PDB entry 5TRE | electron microscopy, 15.60 A resolution (very low resolution: no residue pairs are listed; an interface is given only as per-side residue counts) | chains N and W of the 48 polymer chains in the assembly

== Chain N (and W) ==
Name: Frataxin homolog, mitochondrial
Organism: Saccharomyces cerevisiae
Notes: EC 1.16.3.1; chain W of this document is another copy of the same molecule, construct and numbering; everything in this record applies to it too
UniProt: Q07540 (FRDA_YEAST); residue numbers follow UniProt; this construct covers 52-172
Sequence (121 residues; row label = number of the first residue in the row):
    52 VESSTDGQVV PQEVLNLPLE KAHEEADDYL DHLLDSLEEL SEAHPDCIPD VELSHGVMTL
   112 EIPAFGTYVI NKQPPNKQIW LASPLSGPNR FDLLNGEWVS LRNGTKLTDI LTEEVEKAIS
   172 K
Differences from the reference sequence: conflict Ala73 (Tyr in Q07540)
Curated features (UniProtKB/Swiss-Prot):
  - mutagenesis: Asp79 (D79A: Nearly abolishes ferroxidase activity, slows down oligomerization, impairs resistance to iron-catalyzed oxidative stress, no effect on Fe(2+) delivery and cell growth; when associated with A-82), Asp82 (D82A: Nearly abolishes ferroxidase activity, slows down oligomerization, impairs resistance to iron-catalyzed oxidative stress, no effect on Fe(2+) delivery and cell growth; when associated with A-79), Glu93 (E93A: Impairs oligomerization and iron mineralization; E93A: Impairs resistance to iron-catalyzed oxidative stress, no effect on Fe(2+) delivery and cell growth; when associated with A-97 and A-103), Asp97 (D97A: Impairs resistance to iron-catalyzed oxidative stress, no effect on Fe(2+) delivery and cell growth; when associated with A-93 and A-103), Glu103 (E103A: Impairs resistance to iron-catalyzed oxidative stress, no effect on Fe(2+) delivery and cell growth; when associated with A-93 and A-97), Asn122 to Gln124 (Impairs cell growth, lowers activity of mitochondrial iron-sulfur cluster-containing enzymes, no effect on iron binding and oligomerization), Gln129 (Q129A: Impairs cell growth and lowers aconitase activity), Ile130 (I130A: Impairs cell growth and lowers aconitase activity), Trp131 (W131A: Impairs cell growth, lowers aconitase activity and strongly decreases interaction with ISU1; W131F: Lowers aconitase activity and no effexct on interaction with ISU1), Arg141 (R141A: Impairs cell growth and lowers aconitase activity)

== Chain N / chain W interface ==
At this resolution (16 A) residue pairs are not listed: 14 residues of chain N and 15 of chain W lie at the interface.

== In short ==
The interface between chain N and chain W involves 14 residues on one side and 15 on the other. UniProt lists
12 mutagenesis sites on chain N.
Both chains are Frataxin homolog, mitochondrial (Saccharomyces cerevisiae). Entry 5TRE (Zinc and the Iron
Donor Frataxin Regulate Oligomerization of the Scaffold Protein to Form New Fe-S ...) was determined by
electron microscopy.
